9NE6 - chains A and D of the 6 polymer chains in the assembly; structure by electron microscopy, 3.11 A resolution.

# Chain A
Protein: DNA polymerase epsilon catalytic subunit A
From: Homo sapiens
Notes: EC 2.7.7.7, 3.1.11.-
Reference sequence: Q07864 (DPOE1_HUMAN); residues 1-1200 here = UniProt positions 1-1200
Chain sequence (1200 residues; each row starts with the number of its first residue):
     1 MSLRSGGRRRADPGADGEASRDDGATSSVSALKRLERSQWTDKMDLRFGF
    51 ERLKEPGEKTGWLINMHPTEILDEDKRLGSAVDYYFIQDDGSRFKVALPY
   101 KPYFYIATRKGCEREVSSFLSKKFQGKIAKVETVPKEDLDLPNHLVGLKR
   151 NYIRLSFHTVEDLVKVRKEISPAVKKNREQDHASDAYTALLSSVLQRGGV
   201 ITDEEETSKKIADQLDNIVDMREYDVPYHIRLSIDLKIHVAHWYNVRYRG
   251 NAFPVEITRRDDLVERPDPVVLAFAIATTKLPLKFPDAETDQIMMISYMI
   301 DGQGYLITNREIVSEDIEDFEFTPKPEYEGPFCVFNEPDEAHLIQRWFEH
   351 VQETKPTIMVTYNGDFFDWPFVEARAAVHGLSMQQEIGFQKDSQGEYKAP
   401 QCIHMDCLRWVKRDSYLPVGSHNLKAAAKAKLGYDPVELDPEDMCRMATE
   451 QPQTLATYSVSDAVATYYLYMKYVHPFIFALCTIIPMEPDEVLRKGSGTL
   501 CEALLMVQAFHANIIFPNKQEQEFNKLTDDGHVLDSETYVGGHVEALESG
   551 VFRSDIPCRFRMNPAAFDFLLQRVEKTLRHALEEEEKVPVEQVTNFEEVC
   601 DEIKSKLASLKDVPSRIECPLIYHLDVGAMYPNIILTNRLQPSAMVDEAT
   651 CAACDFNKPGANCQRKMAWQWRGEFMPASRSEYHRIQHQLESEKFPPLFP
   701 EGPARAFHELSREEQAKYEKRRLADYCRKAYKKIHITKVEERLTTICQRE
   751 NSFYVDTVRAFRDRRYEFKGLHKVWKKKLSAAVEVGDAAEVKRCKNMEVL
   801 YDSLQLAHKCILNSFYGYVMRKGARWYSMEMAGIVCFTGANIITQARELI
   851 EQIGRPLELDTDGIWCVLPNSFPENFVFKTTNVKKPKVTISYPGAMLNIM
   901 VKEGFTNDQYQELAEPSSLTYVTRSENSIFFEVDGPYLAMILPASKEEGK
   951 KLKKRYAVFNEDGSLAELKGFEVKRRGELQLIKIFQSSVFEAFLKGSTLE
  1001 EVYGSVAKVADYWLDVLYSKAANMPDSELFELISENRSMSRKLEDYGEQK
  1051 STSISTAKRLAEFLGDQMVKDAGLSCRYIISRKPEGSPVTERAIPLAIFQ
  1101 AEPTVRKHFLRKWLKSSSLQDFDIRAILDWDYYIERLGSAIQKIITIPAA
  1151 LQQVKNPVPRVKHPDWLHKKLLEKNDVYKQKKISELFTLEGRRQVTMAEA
Unresolved in the structure: 1-26, 182-212, 868, 1199-1200
Sequence notes: conflict Ala275 (Asp in Q07864), Ala277 (Glu in Q07864)
Curated features (UniProtKB/Swiss-Prot):
  - modified residue: Ser1184 (Phosphoserine)
  - natural variant: Ala189 (A189T: Found in a colorectal sample), Arg231 (R231H: Found in a colorectal sample), Pro286 (P286H: Found in a colorectal sample; P286R: Found in a colorectal sample), Phe367 (F367S: Found in a colorectal sample), Val411 (V411L: In CRCS12; uncertain significance), Leu424 (L424V: In CRCS12), Pro436 (P436R: Found in a colorectal sample), Tyr458 (Y458F: In CRCS12; uncertain significance), Ser459 (S459F: Found in a colorectal sample), Arg762 (R762W: Found in a colorectal sample), Lys777 (K777N: Found in a colorectal sample), Ala1007 (A1007P: In IMAGEI; uncertain significance), 1 further natural variant entry in UniProt
Ion coordination: 4Fe-4S cluster Fe: Cys651, Cys654, Cys663, Cys747
Small-molecule neighbours: 4Fe-4S cluster (SF4): Leu145, Val646, Cys651, Cys654, Phe656, Asn657, Cys663, Gln664, Thr745, Cys747, Arg749
From the paper describing this entry:
  - binding site for the 33-nt DNA strand: Pro286, Gly420, Leu424, Pro441, Met444, Arg672, Glu674, Lys950, Arg976, Ser1038, Ser1040
  - binding site for the 47-nt DNA strand: Phe285, Phe366, Arg409, Lys733, His735, Lys974
  - disease-associated variants - P286K, P286R: decreased catalytic activity (citing earlier work)
  - conformationally variable residues (loop rearrangement): Lys950, Arg975

# Chain D
Protein: Proliferating cell nuclear antigen
From: Homo sapiens
Reference sequence: P12004 (PCNA_HUMAN); residues 1-261 here = UniProt positions 1-261
Chain sequence (261 residues; numbered 1 to 261; the number before each row is that of its first residue):
     1 MFEARLVQGSILKKVLEALKDLINEACWDISSSGVNLQSMDSSHVSLVQL
    51 TLRSEGFDTYRCDRNLAMGVNLTSMSKILKCAGNEDIITLRAEDNADTLA
   101 LVFEAPNQEKVSDYEMKLMDLDVEQLGIPEQEYSCVVKMPSGEFARICRD
   151 LSHIGDAVVISCAKDGVKFSASGELGNGNIKLSQTSNVDKEEEAVTIEMN
   201 EPVQLTFALRYLNFFTKATPLSSTVTLSMSADVPLVVEYKIADMGHLKYY
   251 LAPKIEDEEGS
Curated features (UniProtKB/Swiss-Prot):
  - DNA-binding region: Arg61 to Lys80
  - modified residue: Lys14 (N6-acetyllysine), Lys77 (N6-acetyllysine), Lys80 (N6-acetyllysine), Tyr211 (Phosphotyrosine), Lys248 (N6-acetyllysine)
  - cross-link (Glycyl lysine isopeptide (Lys-Gly)): Lys164 (interchain with G-Cter in SUMO2), Lys254 (interchain with G-Cter in SUMO2)
  - natural variant: Ser228 (S228I: In ATLD2)
  - mutagenesis: Lys13 (K13R: Inhibits acetylation, recruitment to DNA damage sites, inducible ubiquitination and protein degradation, DNA replication and repair synthesis efficiencies, but homotrimer formation, nuclear ...), Lys14 (K14R: Inhibits acetylation, recruitment to DNA damage sites, inducible ubiquitination and protein degradation, DNA replication and repair synthesis efficiencies, but homotrimer formation, nuclear ...), Lys20 (K20R: Inhibits acetylation, recruitment to DNA damage sites, inducible ubiquitination and protein degradation, DNA replication and repair synthesis efficiencies, but homotrimer formation, nuclear ...), Met40 (M40A: Complete loss of interaction with UHRF2), Ser43 to Val45 (No effect on POLD3-binding. Impairs binding to ALKBH2), Lys77 (K77A: Inhibits recruitment to DNA damage sites, but nuclear localization is similar as the wild-type; in association with A-80 ...), Lys80 (K80A: Inhibits recruitment to DNA damage sites, but nuclear localization is similar as the wild-type; in association with A-77 ...), Gln125 to Ile128 (Strong decrease in POLD3-binding. Impairs binding to ALKBH2), Ile128 (I128A: Complete loss of interaction with UHRF2), Lys164 (K164R: Abolishes ubiquitination. No effect on interaction with SHPRH), Val188 to Lys190 (No effect on POLD3-binding. No effect on ALKBH2-binding), Tyr211 (Y211F: Alters chromatin-associated PCNA stability and its function in DNA replication and repair), 3 further mutagenesis entries in UniProt

# Interface between chain A and chain D
Residue-residue contacts (53; chain A residue first):
  His1168(A) with Glu174(D)
  Tyr1178(A) with Lys254(D); Ile255(D); Glu256(D)
  Lys1179(A) with Lys254(D), hydrogen bond (backbone-side chain); Asp257(D)
  Gln1180(A) with Val45(D); Ala252(D); Lys254(D)
  Lys1181(A) with Pro253(D); Lys254(D); Ile255(D), hydrogen bond (side chain-backbone); Asp257(D), salt bridge
  Lys1182(A) with His44(D); Ala252(D)
  Ile1183(A) with Val45(D); Leu47(D), hydrophobic; Leu126(D), hydrophobic; Leu251(D); Ala252(D)
  Leu1186(A) with Asp232(D); Pro253(D), hydrophobic
  Phe1187(A) with Leu126(D), hydrophobic; Gly127(D); Ile128(D), hydrophobic; Pro129(D)
  Thr1188(A) with Leu126(D); Gly127(D), hydrogen bond (side chain-backbone); Pro129(D)
  Leu1189(A) with Glu124(D); Gln125(D)
  Glu1190(A) with Gln125(D), hydrogen bond (backbone-backbone); Leu126(D); Gly127(D)
  Gly1191(A) with Glu124(D); Gln125(D), hydrogen bond (backbone-backbone)
  Arg1192(A) with Asp122(D), salt bridge; Val123(D); Glu124(D)
  Arg1193(A) with Val123(D); Gln125(D)
  Gln1194(A) with Asp120(D), hydrogen bond; Asp122(D)
  Val1195(A) with Ala67(D), hydrophobic; Asp120(D); Leu121(D); Val123(D), hydrophobic
  Thr1196(A) with Asp120(D)
  Met1197(A) with Ala96(D); Asp97(D); Leu118(D), hydrophobic
  Ala1198(A) with Asp94(D); Asn95(D)
Interface residues without a listed pair, chain A (21 interface residues in all): Val1177
Interface residues without a listed pair, chain D (36 interface residues in all): Cys27, Met40, Ser46, Leu66, Ala208, Pro234, Tyr250, Glu259

# Overview
21 residues of chain A and 36 residues of chain D are in contact; the contacts include 6 hydrogen bonds and 2
salt bridges. Polar contacts include Lys1181(A)-Asp257(D), Arg1192(A)-Asp122(D) and Lys1179(A)-Lys254(D). From
the paper: a binding site for the 33-nt DNA strand at Pro286(A), Gly420(A) and Leu424(A) among others; P286K
and P286R of chain A reduce catalytic activity.
Chain A is DNA polymerase epsilon catalytic subunit A and chain D is Proliferating cell nuclear antigen, both
from Homo sapiens; the structure, Human polymerase epsilon bound to PCNA and DNA with an in-situ-generated
mismatch in the mismatch-editing state, was determined by electron microscopy, deposited together with 9NE7,
9NE8, 9NE9 and 9NEA.
